PDB entry 8P8A | electron microscopy, 3.20 A resolution | chains E and F of the 7 polymer chains in the assembly

# Chain E
Protein: 5D3(Fab) light chain variable domain
Organism: Mus musculus
Notes: antibody fragment or engineered binder
Sequence (214 residues; row label = number of the first residue in the row):
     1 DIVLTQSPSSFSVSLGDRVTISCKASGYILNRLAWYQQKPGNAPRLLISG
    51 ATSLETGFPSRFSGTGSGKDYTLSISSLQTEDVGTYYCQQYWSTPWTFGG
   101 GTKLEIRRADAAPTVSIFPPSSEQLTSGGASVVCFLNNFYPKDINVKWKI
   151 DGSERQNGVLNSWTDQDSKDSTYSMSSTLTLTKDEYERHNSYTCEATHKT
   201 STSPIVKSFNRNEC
Disordered / not traced: 108-214
Cystine bridges: C23-C88

# Chain F
Protein: 5D3(Fab) heavy chain variable domain
Organism: Mus musculus
Notes: antibody fragment or engineered binder
Sequence (160 residues; each row starts with the number of its first residue):
     1 QVQLQESGPGLVKPSQSLSLTCTVTGFSITSDYAWNWIRQFPGKKLEWMG
    51 YINFDGGTTYNPSLRGRISITRDTSKNQFFLQLRSVTPEDTATYYCATFY
   101 GAKGTLDYWGQGTSVTVSSAKTTPPSVYPLAPVCGDTSGSSVTLGCLVKG
   151 YFPEPVTLTW
Disordered / not traced: 1, 120-160
Cystine bridges: C22-C96

# Chain E / chain F interface
Contacting residue pairs - 28 pairs, chain E then chain F:
  A34(E) - T105(F)
  Y36(E) - L106(F)  hydrogen bond (side chain-backbone)
  Q38(E) - Q40(F)  hydrogen bond
  Q38(E) - Y95(F)
  N42(E) - Y95(F)  hydrogen bond (backbone-side chain)
  A43(E) - Y95(F)  hydrophobic
  A43(E) - G110(F)
  P44(E) - W109(F)
  L46(E) - T105(F)
  L46(E) - D107(F)
  S49(E) - K103(F)
  S49(E) - T105(F)
  E55(E) - K103(F)  salt bridge
  Y87(E) - Q40(F)  hydrogen bond
  Y87(E) - K44(F)
  Y91(E) - K103(F)
  Y91(E) - G104(F)
  Y91(E) - T105(F)
  T94(E) - W48(F)
  T94(E) - T59(F)
  P95(E) - W48(F)  hydrophobic
  W96(E) - N36(F)
  W96(E) - W48(F)
  W96(E) - F99(F)  hydrophobic
  F98(E) - L46(F)  hydrophobic
  F98(E) - L106(F)  hydrophobic
  G100(E) - K44(F)
  G100(E) - K45(F)
Other interface residues (no listed pair), chain E (17 interface residues in all): Q89
Other interface residues (no listed pair), chain F (19 interface residues in all): I38, Y51, P62

# Overview
Chain E and chain F form an interface of 17 and 19 residues respectively; the contacts include 4 hydrogen
bonds and 1 salt bridge. Polar pairs include E55(E)-K103(F), Y36(E)-L106(F) and Q38(E)-Q40(F).
Here chain E is 5D3(Fab) light chain variable domain and chain F is 5D3(Fab) heavy chain variable domain, both
from Mus musculus. Entry 8P8A (Structure of 5D3-Fab and nanobody(Nb17)-bound ABCG2) was determined by electron
microscopy together with 8P8J from the same study.
